PDB entry 1DAH | X-ray diffraction, 1.64 A resolution | chain A

== Chain A ==
Protein: Dethiobiotin synthetase
From: Escherichia coli
Notes: EC 6.3.3.3
UniProt: P13000 (BIOD_ECOLI); numbering as in UniProt (aligned over 1-224)
Sequence (224 residues; numbered 1 to 224; the number before each row is that of its first residue):
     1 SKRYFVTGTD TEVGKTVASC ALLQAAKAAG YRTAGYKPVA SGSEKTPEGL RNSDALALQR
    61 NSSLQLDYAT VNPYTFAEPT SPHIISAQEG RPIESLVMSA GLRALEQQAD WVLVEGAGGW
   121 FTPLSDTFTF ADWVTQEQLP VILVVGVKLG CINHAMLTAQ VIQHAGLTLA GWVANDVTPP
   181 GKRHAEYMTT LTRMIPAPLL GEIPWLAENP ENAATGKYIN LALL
Metal / ion sites: Mn2+: Thr16, Asp54, Glu115 (together with AMP-PCP)
Ligand contacts:
  - AMP-PCP (ACP; phosphomethylphosphonic acid adenylate ester): Asp10, Thr11, Glu12, Val13, Gly14, Lys15, Thr16, Val17, Lys37, Asp54, Glu115, Gly118, Asn175, Asp176, Ile203, Pro204, Trp205, Leu206, Pro210, Glu211
  - 7,8-diamino-nonanoic acid (DNN): Thr11, Glu12, Ser41, Pro79, Thr80, Ser81, Pro82, Gly118, Thr122, Lys148, Leu149, Gly150, Cys151, Ile152, Asn153, Tyr187

== Summary ==
Bound to chain A: 7,8-diamino-nonanoic acid and AMP-PCP. Thr16, Asp54 and Glu115 form the Mn2+ site.
Chain A is Dethiobiotin synthetase (Escherichia coli); the structure, Dethiobiotin synthetase complexed with
7,8-diamino-nonanoic acid, 5'-adenosyl-methylene-triphosphate, and manganese, was determined by X-ray
diffraction (same publication as 1DAD, 1DAE, 1DAF, 1DAG and 1DAI).
